PDB entry 4KPF | X-ray diffraction, 3.24 A resolution | chains B and C of the 8 polymer chains in the assembly

Chain B:
Protein: ParC55
Organism: Streptococcus pneumoniae
Notes: fragment: ParC55
UniProtKB: P72525 (PARC_STRPN); numbering as in UniProt (aligned over 1-488)
Amino-acid sequence (496 residues; each row starts with the number of its first residue):
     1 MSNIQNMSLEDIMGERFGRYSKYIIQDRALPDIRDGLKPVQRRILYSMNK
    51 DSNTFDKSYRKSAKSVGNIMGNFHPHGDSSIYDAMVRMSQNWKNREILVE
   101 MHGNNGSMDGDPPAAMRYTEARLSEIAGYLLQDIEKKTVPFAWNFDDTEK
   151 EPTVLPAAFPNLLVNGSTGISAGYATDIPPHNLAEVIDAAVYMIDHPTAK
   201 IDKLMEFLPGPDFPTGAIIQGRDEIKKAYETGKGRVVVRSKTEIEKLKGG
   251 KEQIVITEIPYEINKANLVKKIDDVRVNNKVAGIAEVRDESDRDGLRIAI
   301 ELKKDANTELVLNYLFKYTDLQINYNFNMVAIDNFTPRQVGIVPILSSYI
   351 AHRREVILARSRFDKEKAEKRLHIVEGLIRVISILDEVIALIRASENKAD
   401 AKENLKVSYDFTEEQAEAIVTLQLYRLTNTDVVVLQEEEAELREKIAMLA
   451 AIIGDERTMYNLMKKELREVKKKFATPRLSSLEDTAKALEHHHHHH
Not modelled in the structure: 1-2, 485-496
Sequence notes: conflict Thr257 (Ile in P72525); expression tag (489-496)
Bound ions: Mg2+: Phe316, Lys317, Thr319, Gln322
UniProt features mapped onto this chain:
  - active site: Tyr118 (O-(5'-phospho-DNA)-tyrosine intermediate)
  - site: Lys38 (Interaction with DNA), His74 (Interaction with DNA), His76 (Interaction with DNA), Arg87 (Interaction with DNA), Lys93 (Interaction with DNA), Arg117 (Transition state stabilizer)
Reported in the primary citation:
  - catalytic residues: Tyr118
  - binding site for E-site2: Tyr118
  - binding site for the ligand 1UV: Ser79, Arg117

Chain C:
Protein: ParE30
Organism: Streptococcus pneumoniae
Notes: fragment: ParE30
UniProtKB: Q59961 (PARE_STRPN); residues 404-647 here = UniProt positions 404-647
Amino-acid sequence (268 residues; numbered 380 to 647; the number before each row is that of its first residue):
   380 MGHHHHHHHHHHSSGHIDDDDKHMKNKKDKGLLSGKLTPAQSKNPAKNEL
   430 YLVEGDSAGGSAKQGRDRKFQAILPLRGKVINTAKAKMADILKNEEINTM
   480 IYTIGAGVGADFSIEDANYDKIIIMTDADTDGAHIQTLLLTFFYRYMRPL
   530 VEAGHVYIALPPLYKMSKGKGKKEEVAYAWTDGELEELRKQFGKGATLQR
   580 YKGLGEMNADQLWETTMNPETRTLIRVTIEDLARAERRVNVLMGDKVEPR
   630 RKWIEDNVKFTLEEATVF
Not modelled in the structure: 380-414, 545-555, 570-576, 641-647
Sequence notes: expression tag (380-403); conflict Ile460 (Val in Q59961), Ala644 (Thr in Q59961)
Bound ions: Mg2+: Asp506, Asp508
Residues lining bound ligands: 1UV ((3aS,4R)-4-amino-13-cyclopropyl-8-fluoro-10-oxo-3a,4,5,6,10,13-hexahydro-1H,3H-pyrrolo[2',1':3,4][1,4]oxazepino[5,6-h]quinoline-11-carboxylic acid): Arg456, Gly457, Glu475
UniProt features mapped onto this chain:
  - binding site (Mg(2+)): Glu433, Asp506, Asp508
  - site (Interaction with DNA): Lys458, Asn461, His513, Arg629
Reported in the primary citation:
  - binding site for 1UV: Arg456, Glu475
  - Mg2+ coordination: Asp506, Asp508

Chain B / chain C interface:
Pairs across the interface (24; chain B residue first):
  His102(B) - Glu585(C)
  His102(B) - Asn587(C)
  His102(B) - Gln590(C)
  Gly103(B) - Gly584(C)
  Gly103(B) - Glu585(C)
  Gly103(B) - Met586(C)
  Gly103(B) - Asn587(C)  hydrogen bond (backbone-side chain)
  Asn104(B) - Ser436(C)
  Asn104(B) - Gly439(C)
  Asn104(B) - Ser440(C)
  Asn104(B) - Gln443(C)
  Gly106(B) - Gln443(C)
  Asp111(B) - Gln443(C)
  Ala114(B) - Ser436(C)
  Tyr118(B) - Ser436(C)
  Tyr118(B) - Gly584(C)
  Tyr118(B) - Glu585(C)
  Asp289(B) - Gln420(C)  hydrogen bond (backbone-side chain)
  Asp289(B) - Arg447(C)  salt bridge
  Ser291(B) - Arg447(C)  hydrogen bond (backbone-side chain)
  Arg293(B) - Gly444(C)  hydrogen bond (side chain-backbone)
  Arg293(B) - Arg445(C)  hydrogen bond (side chain-backbone)
  Arg293(B) - Asp589(C)
  Arg293(B) - Trp592(C)
Other interface residues (no listed pair), chain B (15 interface residues in all): Met101, Ser107, Glu120, Arg288, Glu290
Other interface residues (no listed pair), chain C (17 interface residues in all): Lys581, Ala588

Overview:
15 residues of chain B face 17 of chain C across their interface, with 5 hydrogen bonds and 1 salt bridge.
Among the polar pairs are Asp289(B)-Arg447(C), Gly103(B)-Asn587(C) and Asp289(B)-Gln420(C). Chain C binds
compound 1UV. From the paper: the catalytic residue Tyr118(B); a binding site for the ligand 1UV at Ser79(B)
and Arg117(B).
Chain B is ParC55 and chain C is ParE30, both from Streptococcus pneumoniae; the structure, Novel
fluoroquinolones in complex with topoisomerase IV from S. pneumoniae and E-site G-gate, was determined by
X-ray diffraction (same publication as 4KPE and 3RAD).
